2QHE - chain A; structure by X-ray diffraction, 2.00 A resolution.

Chain A:
Molecule: Phospholipase A2
Organism: Echis carinatus
Notes: EC 3.1.1.4
UniProtKB: P48650 (PA2N_ECHCA); the author numbering skips numbers that UniProt does not, so the offset changes along the chain: 1-14 = UniProt 1-14; 16-55 = UniProt 15-54; 59-61 = UniProt 55-57; 67-86 = UniProt 58-77; 2 more segments
Chain sequence (122 residues; numbered 1 to 133; 11 numbers in that range are skipped by the numbering (no residue carries them; nothing is unmodelled there); the number before each row is that of its first residue):
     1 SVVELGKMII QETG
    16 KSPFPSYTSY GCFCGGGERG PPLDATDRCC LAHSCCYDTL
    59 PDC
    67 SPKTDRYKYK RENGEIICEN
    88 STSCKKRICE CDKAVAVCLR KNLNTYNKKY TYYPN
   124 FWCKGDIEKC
Cystine bridges: Cys27-Cys126, Cys29-Cys45, Cys44-Cys105, Cys50-Cys133, Cys51-Cys98, Cys61-Cys91, Cys84-Cys96
Swiss-Prot annotation at these positions:
  - region: Lys115 to Asn122, Phe124 to Gly128 (Important for membrane-damaging activities in eukaryotes and bacteria)
What the authors report for this chain:
  - catalytic residues: His48, Tyr52, Asp99
  - conformationally variable residues (loop rearrangement): Gly30 to Gly32

Overview:
The paper reports catalytic residues His48, Tyr52 and Asp99; conformational variability at Gly30.
Chain A is Phospholipase A2 (Echis carinatus); the structure, Crystal structure of Ser49-PLA2 (ecarpholin S)
from Echis carinatus sochureki snake venom, was determined by X-ray diffraction together with 3BJW and 2QHD
from the same study.
